Entry 6CSA (electron microscopy, 3.75 A resolution); this record covers chains B and C of the 3 polymer chains in the assembly.

== Chain B ==
Protein: viral protein 3
From: enterovirus D68
UniProtKB: A0A097BW12 (A0A097BW12_9ENTO); residues 1-247 here correspond to UniProt positions 318-564 (UniProt number = residue number + 317)
Amino-acid sequence (247 residues; each row starts with the number of its first residue):
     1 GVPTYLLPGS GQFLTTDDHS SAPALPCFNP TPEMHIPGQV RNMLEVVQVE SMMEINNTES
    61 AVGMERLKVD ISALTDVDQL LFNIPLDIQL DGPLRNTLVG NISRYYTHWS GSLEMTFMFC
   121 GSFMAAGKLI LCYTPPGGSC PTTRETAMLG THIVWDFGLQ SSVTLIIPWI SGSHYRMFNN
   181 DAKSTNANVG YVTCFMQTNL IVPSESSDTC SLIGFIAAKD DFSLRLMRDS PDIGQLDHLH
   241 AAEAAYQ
Not modelled in the structure: 174-184, 236-238, 242-247

== Chain C ==
Protein: viral protein 2
From: enterovirus D68
UniProtKB: A0A1I9KXX3 (A0A1I9KXX3_9ENTO); residues 1-248 here correspond to UniProt positions 70-317 (UniProt number = residue number + 69)
Amino-acid sequence (248 residues; row label = number of the first residue in the row):
     1 SPSAEACGYS DRVLQLKLGN SAIVTQEAAN YCCAYGEWPN YLPDHEAVAI DKPTQPETAT
    61 DRFYTLKSVK WETGSTGWWW KLPDALNNIG MFGQNVQHHY LYRSGFLIHV QCNATKFHQG
   121 ALLVVAIPEH QRGAHNTNTS PGFDDIMKGE EGGTFNHPYV LDDGTSLACA TIFPHQWINL
   181 RTNNSATIVL PWMNAAPMDF PLRHNQWTLA IIPVVPLGTR TTSSMVPITV SIAPMCCEFN
   241 GLRHAITQ
Not modelled in the structure: 1-14, 44-53, 241-248

== Chain B / chain C interface ==
Residue-residue contacts (69):
  M34(B) with A195(C)
  H35(B) with E37(C), salt bridge
  I36(B) with M193(C), hydrophobic; N194(C); A195(C), hydrophobic
  P37(B) with E37(C); W192(C); M193(C)
  G38(B) with Y35(C)
  V49(B) with T171(C); I172(C), hydrophobic
  E50(B) with T171(C), hydrogen bond (backbone-side chain)
  S51(B) with A168(C); T171(C)
  M52(B) with L167(C); A168(C), hydrogen bond (backbone-backbone); W177(C), hydrophobic; V214(C), hydrophobic
  E54(B) with Y159(C), hydrogen bond
  G63(B) with Y159(C)
  M64(B) with Y159(C), hydrophobic; L167(C), hydrophobic; P213(C); V214(C)
  K68(B) with P216(C)
  N96(B) with S166(C); A168(C); C169(C)
  T97(B) with C169(C)
  L98(B) with C169(C); I172(C), hydrophobic
  N101(B) with C169(C)
  M118(B) with N179(C)
  F119(B) with N179(C), hydrogen bond (backbone-side chain); R181(C)
  C120(B) with Q119(C); G120(C); A121(C), hydrophobic; N179(C); V215(C), hydrophobic
  G121(B) with Q119(C); R181(C)
  S122(B) with K116(C); F117(C); H118(C); Q119(C); R181(C), hydrogen bond (backbone-side chain)
  F123(B) with K116(C), hydrogen bond (backbone-backbone); R181(C)
  M124(B) with F117(C), hydrophobic
  A125(B) with R181(C), hydrogen bond (backbone-side chain)
  F157(B) with R181(C), hydrogen bond (backbone-side chain)
  G158(B) with R181(C), hydrogen bond (backbone-side chain)
  S161(B) with R181(C); T182(C), hydrogen bond
  P203(B) with R220(C)
  S204(B) with R220(C), hydrogen bond (backbone-side chain)
  E205(B) with F117(C); T219(C), hydrogen bond (backbone-side chain)
  S206(B) with F117(C), hydrogen bond (side chain-backbone); R220(C), hydrogen bond (backbone-side chain)
  S207(B) with G218(C); T219(C)
  T209(B) with Q119(C), hydrogen bond (backbone-side chain)
  C210(B) with Q119(C), hydrogen bond
  S211(B) with V215(C)
  I213(B) with V215(C), hydrophobic
  F215(B) with W177(C), hydrophobic
  H240(B) with N138(C)
Other interface residues (no listed pair), chain B (41 interface residues in all): V46, L67
Other interface residues (no listed pair), chain C (35 interface residues in all): P158, H175, P191, I212

== In short ==
The interface between chain B and chain C involves 41 residues on one side and 35 on the other; the contacts
include 16 hydrogen bonds and 1 salt bridge. Polar pairs include H35(B)-E37(C), E50(B)-T171(C) and
E54(B)-Y159(C).
Here chain B is viral protein 3 and chain C is viral protein 2, both from enterovirus D68. Entry 6CSA (CryoEM
structure of human enterovirus D68 emptied particle (pH 5.5 and room temperature)) was determined by electron
microscopy together with 6CRP, 6CRR, 6CRS, 6CRU, 6CS3, 6CS4 and 5 further entries from the same study.
